1Z59 - chain A; structure by X-ray diffraction, 2.10 A resolution.

Chain A:
Molecule: Type II DNA topoisomerase VI subunit B
Source organism: Sulfolobus shibatae
Notes: EC 5.99.1.3
UniProtKB: O05207 (TOP6B_SULSH); residue numbers follow UniProt; this construct covers 2-470
Sequence (469 residues; numbered 2 to 470; the number before each row is that of its first residue):
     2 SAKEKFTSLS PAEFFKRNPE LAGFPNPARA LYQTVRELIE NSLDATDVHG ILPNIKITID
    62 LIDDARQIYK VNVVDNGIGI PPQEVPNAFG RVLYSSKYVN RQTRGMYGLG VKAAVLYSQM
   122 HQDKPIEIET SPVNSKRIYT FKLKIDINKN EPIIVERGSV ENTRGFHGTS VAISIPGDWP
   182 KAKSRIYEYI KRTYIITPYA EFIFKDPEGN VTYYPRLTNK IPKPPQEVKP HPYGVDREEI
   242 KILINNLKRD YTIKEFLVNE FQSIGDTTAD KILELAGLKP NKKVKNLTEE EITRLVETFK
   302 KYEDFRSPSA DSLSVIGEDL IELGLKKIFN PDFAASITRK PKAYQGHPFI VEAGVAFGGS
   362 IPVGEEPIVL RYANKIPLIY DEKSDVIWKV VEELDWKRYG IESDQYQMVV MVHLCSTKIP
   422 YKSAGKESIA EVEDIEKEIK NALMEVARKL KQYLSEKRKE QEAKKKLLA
Unresolved in the structure: 2-8
Sequence notes: modified residue (107, 121, 409, 412, 445)
Modified residues: Mse107, Mse121, Mse409, Mse412, Mse445 (selenomethionine; parent Met)
Ion coordination: Mg2+: N42 (together with ADP)
Small-molecule neighbours: ADP (adenosine-5'-diphosphate): N42, S43, A46, D76, G80, I81, A89, F90, L110, G111, V112, K113, T170
Swiss-Prot annotation at these positions:
  - binding site (ATP): N42, D76, S96 to K98, Mse107 to K113, K427
Reported in the primary citation:
  - conformationally variable residues (loop rearrangement): K427
  - contacts within the chain: Q103-N375

Overview:
Ligands of chain A: ADP. UniProt lists 13 ATP-binding residues. From the paper: conformational variability at
K427; contacts within the chain involving Q103 and N375.
Chain A is Type II DNA topoisomerase VI subunit B (Sulfolobus shibatae); the structure, Topoisomerase VI-B,
ADP-bound monomer form, was determined by X-ray diffraction, deposited together with 1Z5A and 1Z5B.
